Entry 6C3L (X-ray diffraction, 1.46 A resolution); this record covers chain A.

# Chain A
Protein: B-cell lymphoma 6 protein
Source organism: Homo sapiens
UniProt: P41182 (BCL6_HUMAN); numbering as in UniProt (aligned over 5-129)
Amino-acid sequence (131 residues; each row starts with the number of its first residue; numbers below 1 keep their minus sign (Gly-1 is residue -1)):
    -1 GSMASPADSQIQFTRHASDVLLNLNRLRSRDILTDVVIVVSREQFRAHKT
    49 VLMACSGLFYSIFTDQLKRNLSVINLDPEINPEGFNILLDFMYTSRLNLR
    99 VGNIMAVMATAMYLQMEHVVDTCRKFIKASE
Disordered / not traced: -1 to 4, 129
Differences from the reference sequence: expression tag (-1 to 4); engineered mutation Gln8 (Cys in P41182), Arg67 (Cys in P41182), Asn84 (Cys in P41182), Val99 (Glu in P41182)
Small-molecule neighbours: 15f (EGP; N-[2-(1H-indol-3-yl)ethyl]-N'-{3-[(4-methylpiperazin-1-yl)methyl]-1-[2-(morpholin-4-yl)-2-oxoethyl]-1H-indol-6-yl}thiourea): Met51, Ala52, Cys53, Ser54, Gly55, Tyr58, Gln113, Glu115, His116

# Summary
Ligands of chain A: 15f.
Chain A is B-cell lymphoma 6 protein (Homo sapiens); the structure, Crystal structure of BCL6 BTB domain with
compound 15f, was determined by X-ray diffraction together with 6CQ1 and 6C3N from the same study.
